Entry 5KJH (X-ray diffraction, 2.27 A resolution); this record covers chains B and D of the 3 polymer chains in the assembly.

== Chain B ==
Protein: Putative uncharacterized protein, Zinc finger domain-containing protein
Source organism: Chaetomium thermophilum (strain DSM 1495 / CBS 144.50 / IMI 039719)
UniProtKB: chimeric construct of G0SDW4, G0RYC6: residues 191-2525 from G0SDW4 (G0SDW4_CHATD) positions 191-952 (offset varies); residues 2530-2691 from G0RYC6 positions 530-691 (UniProt number = residue number - 2000)
Sequence (937 residues; each row starts with the number of its first residue; note: 1573 numbers in that range are skipped by the numbering (no residue carries them; nothing is unmodelled there)):
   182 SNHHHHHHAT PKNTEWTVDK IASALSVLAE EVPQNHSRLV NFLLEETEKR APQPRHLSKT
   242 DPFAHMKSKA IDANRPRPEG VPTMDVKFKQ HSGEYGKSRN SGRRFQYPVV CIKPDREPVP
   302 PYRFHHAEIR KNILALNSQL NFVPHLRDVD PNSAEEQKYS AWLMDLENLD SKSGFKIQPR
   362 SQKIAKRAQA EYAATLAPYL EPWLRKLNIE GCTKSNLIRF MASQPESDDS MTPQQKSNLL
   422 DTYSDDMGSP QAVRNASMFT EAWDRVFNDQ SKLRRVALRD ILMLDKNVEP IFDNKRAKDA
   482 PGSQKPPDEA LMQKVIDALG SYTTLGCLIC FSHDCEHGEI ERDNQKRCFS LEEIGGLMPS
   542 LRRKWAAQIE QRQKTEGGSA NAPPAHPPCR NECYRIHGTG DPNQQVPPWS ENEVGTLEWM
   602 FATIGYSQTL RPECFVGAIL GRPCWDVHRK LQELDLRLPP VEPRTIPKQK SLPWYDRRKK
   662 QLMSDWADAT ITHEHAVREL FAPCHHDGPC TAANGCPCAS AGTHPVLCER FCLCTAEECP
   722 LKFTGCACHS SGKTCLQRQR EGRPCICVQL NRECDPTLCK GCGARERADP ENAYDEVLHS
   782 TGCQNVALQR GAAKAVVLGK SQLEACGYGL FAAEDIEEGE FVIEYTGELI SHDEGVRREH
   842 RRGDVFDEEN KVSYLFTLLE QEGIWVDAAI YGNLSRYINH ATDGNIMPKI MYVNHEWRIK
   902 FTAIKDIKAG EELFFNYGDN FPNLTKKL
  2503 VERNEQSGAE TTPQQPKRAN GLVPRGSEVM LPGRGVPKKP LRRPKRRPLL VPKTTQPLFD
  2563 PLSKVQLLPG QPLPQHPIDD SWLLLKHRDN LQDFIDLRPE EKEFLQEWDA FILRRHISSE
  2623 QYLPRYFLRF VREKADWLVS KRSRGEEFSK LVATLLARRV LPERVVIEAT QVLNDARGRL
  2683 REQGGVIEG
Disordered / not traced: 182-196, 357-359, 392, 408-412, 428-432, 452-454, 474-489, 553-567, 576, 581-587, 609-610, 622, 641-646, 741-742, 849-851, 2503-2529, 2540-2549, 2684-2691
Sequence notes: expression tag (182-190); linker (2524-2529)
Metal / ion sites: Zn2+ site 1: C508, C511, C516, H518; Zn2+ site 2: C570, C574, C615, C625; Zn2+ site 3: C685, H687, C691, C697; Zn2+ site 4: C685, C699, C709, C713; Zn2+ site 5: C691, C709, C715, C720; Zn2+ site 6: C727, C748, C755, C760; Zn2+ site 7: C727, C729, C736, C746; Zn2+ site 8: C736, C755, C763, C784
Ligand contacts: S-adenosylhomocysteine (SAH): L804, C807, G808, Y809, K852, V853, S854, Y855, R877, Y878, I879, N880, H881, Y918, F922, N924, L925, T926, K927, R2536
Swiss-Prot annotation at these positions:
  - region: V221 to K250 (EBD domain), P301 to Q320 (SAL domain), L321 to P360 (SRM domain)
  - binding site (Zn(2+)): C508, C511, C516, H518, C570, C574, C615, C625, C685, H687, C691, C697, C699, C709, C713, C715, C720, C727, C729, C736 and 6 more in UniProt
  - binding site (S-adenosyl-L-homocysteine): Y809, K852, S854, Y855, H881, K927
  - binding site (S-adenosyl-L-methionine): Y809, K852, S854, Y855, N880, H881, T926

== Chain D ==
Protein: Peptide H3K27me3
Sequence (11 residues; row label = number of the first residue in the row):
    22 TKAARKSAPA T
Disordered / not traced: 22, 31-32
Modified residues: K27 (N-trimethyllysine; M3L)

== Interface between chain B and chain D ==
Contacting residue pairs (8; chain B residue first):
  H326(B) - A25(D)  hydrogen bond (side chain-backbone)
  D329(B) - R26(D)
  D329(B) - K27(D)  hydrogen bond (side chain-backbone)
  D329(B) - S28(D)  hydrogen bond (side chain-backbone)
  V330(B) - A24(D)  hydrophobic
  N333(B) - K23(D)
  E337(B) - K23(D)  salt bridge
  Y340(B) - A24(D)  hydrophobic
Interface residues without a listed pair, chain B (7 interface residues in all): P332

== In short ==
The interface between chain B and chain D involves 7 residues on one side and 6 on the other, with 3 hydrogen
bonds and 1 salt bridge. Polar pairs include E337(B)-K23(D), H326(B)-A25(D) and D329(B)-K27(D). Bound to chain
B: S-adenosylhomocysteine.
Here chain B is Putative uncharacterized protein, Zinc finger domain-containing protein (Chaetomium
thermophilum (strain DSM 1495 / CBS 144.50 / IMI 039719)) and chain D is Peptide H3K27me3. Entry 5KJH (Crystal
structure of an active polycomb repressive complex 2 in the stimulated state) was determined by X-ray
diffraction (same publication as 5KJI and 5KKL).
